PDB entry 5IIQ | X-ray diffraction, 3.03 A resolution | chain A

Chain A:
Name: Vacuolar transporter chaperone 4
Source organism: Saccharomyces cerevisiae
Notes: fragment: SPX domain- TTM domain
UniProtKB: P47075 (VTC4_YEAST); residue numbers follow UniProt; this construct covers 2-480
Amino-acid sequence (485 residues; each row starts with the number of its first residue; numbers below 1 keep their minus sign (Gly-2 is residue -2)):
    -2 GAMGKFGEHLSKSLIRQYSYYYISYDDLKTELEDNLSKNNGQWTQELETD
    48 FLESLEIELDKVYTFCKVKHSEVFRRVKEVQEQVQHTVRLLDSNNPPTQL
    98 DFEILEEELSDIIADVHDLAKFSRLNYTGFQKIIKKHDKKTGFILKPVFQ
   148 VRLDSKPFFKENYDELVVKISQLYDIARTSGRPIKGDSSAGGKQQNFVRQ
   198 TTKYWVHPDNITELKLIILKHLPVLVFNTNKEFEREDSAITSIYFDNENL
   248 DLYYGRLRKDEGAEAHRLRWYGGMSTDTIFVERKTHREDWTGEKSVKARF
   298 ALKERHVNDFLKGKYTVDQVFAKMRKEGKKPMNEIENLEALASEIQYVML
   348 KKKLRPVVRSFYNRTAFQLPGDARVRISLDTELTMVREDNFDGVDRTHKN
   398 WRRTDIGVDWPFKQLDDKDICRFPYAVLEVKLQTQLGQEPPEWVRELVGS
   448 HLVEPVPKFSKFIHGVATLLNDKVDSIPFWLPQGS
Not modelled in the structure: -2 to 0, 181-192, 476-482
Differences from the reference sequence: expression tag (-2 to 1, 481-482)
Ligand contacts: pyrophosphate (POP): Tyr241, Arg264, Arg266, Lys281, Lys294, Ser357, Tyr359, Arg361, Asp377, Lys458

Summary:
Bound to chain A: pyrophosphate.
Chain A is Vacuolar transporter chaperone 4 (Saccharomyces cerevisiae); the structure, Structure of the
SPX-TTM domain fragment of the yeast inorganic polyphophate polymerase Vtc4 (form B), was determined by X-ray
diffraction, deposited together with 5IIG, 5IIT, 5IJH, 5IJJ and 5IJP.
